2YHU - chains A and D of the 4 polymer chains in the assembly; structure by X-ray diffraction, 2.01 A resolution.

Chain A (and D):
Name: Pteridine reductase
From: Trypanosoma brucei
Notes: EC 1.5.1.33; chain D of this document is another copy of the same molecule, construct and numbering; everything in this record applies to it too
UniProtKB: O76290 (O76290_TRYBB); residue numbers follow UniProt; this construct covers 1-268
Amino-acid sequence (288 residues; numbered -19 to 268; the number before each row is that of its first residue; numbers below 1 keep their minus sign (Met-19 is residue -19)):
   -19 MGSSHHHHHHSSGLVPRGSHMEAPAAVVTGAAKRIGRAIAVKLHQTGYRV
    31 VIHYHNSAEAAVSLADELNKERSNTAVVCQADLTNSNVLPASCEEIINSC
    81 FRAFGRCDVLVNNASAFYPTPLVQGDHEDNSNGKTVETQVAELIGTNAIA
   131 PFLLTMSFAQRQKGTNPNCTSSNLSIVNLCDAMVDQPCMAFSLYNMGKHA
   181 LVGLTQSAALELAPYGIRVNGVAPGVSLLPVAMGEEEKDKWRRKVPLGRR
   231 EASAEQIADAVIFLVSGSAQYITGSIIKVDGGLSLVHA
Unresolved in the structure: -19 to 1, 105-112, 143-150 (chain D: -19 to 1, 105-113, 143-151)
Differences from the reference sequence: expression tag (-19 to 0)
Modified residues: Cys168 (s-oxy cysteine; CSX)
Small-molecule neighbours:
  - NADPH (NDP; NADPH dihydro-nicotinamide-adenine-dinucleotide phosphate): Gly10, Lys13, Arg14, Ile15, His33, Tyr34, His35, Asn36, Ser37, Ala61, Asp62, Leu63, Thr64, Asn93, Ala94, Ser95, Ala96, Thr126, Leu159, Cys160, Asp161, Tyr174, Lys178, Pro204, Gly205, Val206, Ser207, Leu208
  - WHF (3-(5-amino-1,3,4-thiadiazol-2-yl)-1-thiophen-2-ylpropan-1-one): Arg14, Ser95, Phe97, Cys168, Tyr174, Gly205, Leu209, Pro210, Met213, Trp221
What the authors report for this chain:
  - binding site for WHF: Phe97, Tyr174, Trp221
  - post-translational modification sites: Cys168

Chain A / chain D interface:
Pairs across the interface (25):
  Met163(A) with His267(D)
  Asp165(A) with Leu265(D)
  Gln166(A) with Gln166(D); Ser264(D); Leu265(D); His267(D)
  Pro167(A) with Leu265(D); His267(D)
  Cys168(A) with His267(D)
  Trp221(A) with His267(D)
  Lys224(A) with Ala268(D), hydrogen bond (side chain-backbone)
  Ser264(A) with Gln166(D)
  Leu265(A) with Asp165(D); Gln166(D); Pro167(D)
  Val266(A) with Ala268(D), hydrophobic
  His267(A) with Met163(D); Gln166(D); Pro167(D); Cys168(D); Trp221(D); Ala268(D)
  Ala268(A) with Lys224(D), hydrogen bond (backbone-side chain); Val266(D), hydrophobic; His267(D)

Summary:
Chain A and chain D each contribute 12 residues to their interface, with 2 hydrogen bonds. The hydrogen-bonded
pair is Lys224(A)-Ala268(D). Ligands of chain A: NADPH and compound WHF. The paper reports a binding site for
WHF at Phe97(A), Tyr174(A) and Trp221(A); a modification site at Cys168(A).
Chain A and chain D are both Pteridine reductase (Trypanosoma brucei); the structure, Trypanosoma brucei PTR1
in complex with inhibitor WHF30, was determined by X-ray diffraction (same publication as 5IZC, 4WCD, 4WCF and
2YHI).
